PDB entry 2UVW | X-ray diffraction, 2.09 A resolution | chains A and T of the 3 polymer chains in the assembly

== Chain A ==
Name: DNA polymerase IV
Source organism: Sulfolobus solfataricus
Notes: EC 2.7.7.7
UniProt: Q97W02 (DPO42_SULSO); numbering as in UniProt (aligned over 1-352)
Sequence (358 residues; row label = number of the first residue in the row; numbers below 1 keep their minus sign (His-5 is residue -5)):
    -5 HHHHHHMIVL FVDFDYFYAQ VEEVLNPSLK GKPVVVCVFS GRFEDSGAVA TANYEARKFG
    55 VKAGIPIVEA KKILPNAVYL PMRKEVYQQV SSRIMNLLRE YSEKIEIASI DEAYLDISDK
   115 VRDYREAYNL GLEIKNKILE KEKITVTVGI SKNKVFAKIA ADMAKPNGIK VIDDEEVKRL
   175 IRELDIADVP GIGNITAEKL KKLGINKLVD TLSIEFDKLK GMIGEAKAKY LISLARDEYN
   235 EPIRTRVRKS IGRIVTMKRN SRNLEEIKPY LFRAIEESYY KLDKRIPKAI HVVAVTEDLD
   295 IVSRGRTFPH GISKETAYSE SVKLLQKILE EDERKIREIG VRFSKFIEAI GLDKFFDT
Disordered / not traced: -5 to 0, 343-352
Differences from the reference sequence: engineered mutation Glu332 (Arg in Q97W02)
Ion coordination: Ca2+ site 1: Asp7, Asp105 (together with 2'-deoxyguanosine-5'-triphosphate); Ca2+ site 2: Asp7, Phe8, Asp105 (together with 2'-deoxyguanosine-5'-triphosphate); Ca2+ site 3: Ala181, Ile186
Small-molecule neighbours: 2'-deoxyguanosine-5'-triphosphate (DGT): Asp7, Phe8, Asp9, Tyr10, Phe11, Tyr12, Val32, Val43, Ala44, Thr45, Tyr48, Arg51, Ala57, Gly58, Met76, Ile104, Asp105, Lys159
UniProt features mapped onto this chain:
  - active site: Glu106
  - binding site (Mg(2+)): Asp7, Asp105
  - site: Tyr12 (Substrate discrimination)
  - mutagenesis: Asp105 to Glu106 (Loss of function), Glu342 to Thr352 (Almost complete loss of interaction with PCNA)
From the paper describing this entry:
  - binding site for the 18-nt DNA strand (chain T): Ala42, Glu332

== Chain T ==
Molecule: 18-nt DNA strand
Sequence (18 nucleotides; numbered 1 to 18; the number before each row is that of its first residue):
     1 TCACGGAATC CTTCCCCC
Disordered / not traced: 1
Modified residues: 8OG (8-oxo-2'-deoxy-guanosine-5'-monophosphate) at position 5

== Chain A / chain T interface ==
Contacting residue pairs (39; chain A residue first):
  Val32(A) - DC4(T)  phosphate contact
  Val32(A) - 8OG_5(T)  sugar contact
  Ser34(A) - DC4(T)  sugar contact
  Ser34(A) - 8OG_5(T)  phosphate contact
  Phe37(A) - DC2(T)  sugar contact
  Phe37(A) - DA3(T)  phosphate contact
  Ser40(A) - DA3(T)  phosphate contact
  Gly41(A) - DA3(T)  hydrogen bond to the phosphate
  Gly41(A) - DC4(T)  sugar contact
  Ala42(A) - DC4(T)  hydrogen bond to the sugar
  Gly58(A) - DC4(T)  base contact
  Pro60(A) - DC2(T)  base contact
  Pro60(A) - DA3(T)  sugar contact
  Val62(A) - DC2(T)  sugar contact
  Gly218(A) - DC11(T)  phosphate contact
  Glu219(A) - DC11(T)  hydrogen bond to the phosphate
  Ala220(A) - DC10(T)  phosphate contact
  Ala220(A) - DC11(T)  hydrogen bond to the phosphate
  Arg238(A) - DT9(T)  salt bridge to the phosphate
  Arg242(A) - DA8(T)  phosphate contact
  Lys243(A) - DA8(T)  hydrogen bond to the phosphate
  Lys243(A) - DT9(T)  salt bridge to the phosphate
  Ser244(A) - DA7(T)  sugar contact
  Ser244(A) - DA8(T)  hydrogen bond to the phosphate
  Ile245(A) - DA7(T)  phosphate contact
  Gly246(A) - DA7(T)  hydrogen bond to the phosphate
  Arg247(A) - 8OG_5(T)  phosphate contact
  Arg247(A) - DG6(T)  salt bridge to the phosphate
  Ile248(A) - 8OG_5(T)  sugar contact
  Ile248(A) - DG6(T)  hydrogen bond to the phosphate
  Thr250(A) - 8OG_5(T)  hydrogen bond to the phosphate
  Lys275(A) - DG6(T)  salt bridge to the phosphate
  Leu293(A) - DA3(T)  sugar contact
  Arg331(A) - DA3(T)  salt bridge to the phosphate
  Arg331(A) - DC4(T)  salt bridge to the phosphate
  Glu332(A) - DC4(T)  phosphate contact
  Glu332(A) - 8OG_5(T)  hydrogen bond to the base
  Arg336(A) - DG6(T)  sugar contact
  Arg336(A) - DA7(T)  salt bridge to the phosphate
Interface residues without a listed pair, chain A (31 interface residues in all): Phe33, Lys78, Lys221, Val241, Val249

== Overview ==
31 residues of chain A face 10 of chain T across their interface, with 10 hydrogen bonds and 7 salt bridges.
Among the polar pairs are Glu332(A)-8OG_5(T), Ala42(A)-DC4(T) and Gly41(A)-DA3(T). Ligands of chain A:
2'-deoxyguanosine-5'-triphosphate. From the paper: a binding site for the 18-nt DNA strand (chain T) at
Ala42(A) and Glu332(A).
Chain A is DNA polymerase IV (Sulfolobus solfataricus) and chain T is an 18-nt DNA strand; the structure,
Crystal structures of mutant Dpo4 DNA polymerases with 8-oxoG containing DNA template-primer constructs, was
determined by X-ray diffraction (same publication as 2UVR, 2UVU and 2UVV).
